PDB entry 1K73 | X-ray diffraction, 3.01 A resolution | chains A and 2 of the 30 polymer chains in the assembly

Chain A:
Molecule: 23S RRNA
Source organism: Haloarcula marismortui
Sequence (2922 nucleotides; each row starts with the number of its first residue):
     2 UUGGCUACUA UGCCAGCUGG UGGAUUGCUC GGCUCAGGCG CUGAUGAAGG ACGUGCCAAG
    62 CUGCGAUAAG CCAUGGGGAG CCGCACGGAG GCGAAGAACC AUGGAUUUCC GAAUGAGAAU
   122 CUCUCUAACA AUUGCUUCGC GCAAUGAGGA ACCCCGAGAA CUGAAACAUC UCAGUAUCGG
   182 GAGGAACAGA AAACGCAAUG UGAUGUCGUU AGUAACCGCG AGUGAACGCG AUACAGCCCA
   242 AACCGAAGCC CUCACGGGCA AUGUGGUGUC AGGGCUACCU CUCAUCAGCC GACCGUCUCG
   302 ACGAAGUCUC UUGGAACAGA GCGUGAUACA GGGUGACAAC CCCGUACUCG AGACCAGUAC
   362 GACGUGCGGU AGUGCCAGAG UAGCGGGGGU UGGAUAUCCC UCGCGAAUAA CGCAGGCAUC
   422 GACUGCGAAG GCUAAACACA ACCUGAGACC GAUAGUGAAC AAGUAGUGUG AACGAACGCU
   482 GCAAAGUACC CUCAGAAGGG AGGCGAAAUA GAGCAUGAAA UCAGUUGGCG AUCGAGCGAC
   542 AGGGCAUACA AGGUCCCUCG ACGAAUGACC GACGCGCGAG CGUCCAGUAA GACUCACGGG
   602 AAGCCGAUGU UCUGUCGUAC GUUUUGAAAA ACGAGCCAGG GAGUGUGUCU GCAUGGCAAG
   662 UCUAACCGGA GUAUCCGGGG AGGCACAGGG AAACCGACAU GGCCGCAGGG CUUUGCCCGA
   722 GGGCCGCCGU CUUCAAGGGC GGGGAGCCAU GUGGACACGA CCCGAAUCCG GACGAUCUAC
   782 GCAUGGACAA GAUGAAGCGU GCCGAAAGGC ACGUGGAAGU CUGUUAGAGU UGGUGUCCUA
   842 CAAUACCCUC UCGUGAUCUA UGUGUAGGGG UGAAAGGCCC AUCGAGUCCG GCAACAGCUG
   902 GUUCCAAUCG AAACAUGUCG AAGCAUGACC UCCGCCGAGG UAGUCUGUGA GGUAGAGCGA
   962 CCGAUUGGUG UGUCCGCCUC CGAGAGGAGU CGGCACACCU GUCAAACUCC AAACUUACAG
  1022 ACGCCGUUUG ACGCGGGGAU UCCGGUGCGC GGGGUAAGCC UGUGUACCAG GAGGGGAACA
  1082 ACCCAGAGAU AGGUUAAGGU CCCCAAGUGU GGAUUAAGUG UAAUCCUCUG AAGGUGGUCU
  1142 CGAGCCCUAG ACAGCCGGGA GGUGAGCUUA GAAGCAGCUA CCCUCUAAGA AAAGCGUAAC
  1202 AGCUUACCGG CCGAGGUUUG AGGCGCCCAA AAUGAUCGGG ACUCAAAUCC ACCACCGAGA
  1262 CCUGUCCGUA CCACUCAUAC UGGUAAUCGA GUAGAUUGGC GCUCUAAUUG GAUGGAAGUA
  1322 GGGGUGAAAA CUCCUAUGGA CCGAUUAGUG ACGAAAAUCC UGGCCAUAGU AGCAGCGAUA
  1382 GUCGGGUGAG AACCCCGACG GCCUAAUGGA UAAGGGUUCC UCAGCACUGC UGAUCAGCUG
  1442 AGGGUUAGCC GGUCCUAAGU CAUACCGCAA CUCGACUAUG ACGAAAUGGG AAACGGGUUA
  1502 AUAUUCCCGU GCCACUAUGC AGUGAAAGUU GACGCCCUGG GGUCGAUCAC GCUGGGCAUU
  1562 CGCCCAGUCG AACCGUCCAA CUCCGUGGAA GCCGUAAUGG CAGGAAGCGG ACGAACGGCG
  1622 GCAUAGGGAA ACGUGAUUCA ACCUGGGGCC CAUGAAAAGA CGAGCAUAGU GUCCGUACCG
  1682 AGAACCGACA CAGGUGUCCA UGGCGGCGAA AGCCAAGGCC UGUCGGGAGC AACCAACGUU
  1742 AGGGAAUUCG GCAAGUUAGU CCCGUACCUU CGGAAGAAGG GAUGCCUGCU CCGGAACGGA
  1802 GCAGGUCGCA GUGACUCGGA AGCUCGGACU GUCUAGUAAC AACAUAGGUG ACCGCAAAUC
  1862 CGCAAGGACU CGUACGGUCA CUGAAUCCUG CCCAGUGCAG GUAUCUGAAC ACCUCGUACA
  1922 AGAGGACGAA GGACCUGUCA ACGGCGGGGG UAACUAUGAC CCUCUUAAGG UAGCGUAGUA
  1982 CCUUGCCGCA UCAGUAGCGG CUUGCAUGAA UGGAUUAACC AGAGCUUCAC UGUCCCAACG
  2042 UUGGGCCCGG UGAACUGUAC AUUCCAGUGC GGAGUCUGGA GACACCCAGG GGGAAGCGAA
  2102 GACCCUAUGG AGCUUUACUG CAGGCUGUCG CUGAGACGUG GUCGCCGAUG UGCAGCAUAG
  2162 GUAGGAGACA CUACACAGGU ACCCGCGCUA GCGGGCCACC GAGUCAACAG UGAAAUACUA
  2222 CCCGUCGGUG ACUGCGACUC UCACUCCGGG AGGAGGACAC CGAUAGCCGG GCAGUUUGAC
  2282 UGGGGCGGUA CGCGCUCGAA AAGAUAUCGA GCGCGCCCUA UGGCUAUCUC AGCCGGGACA
  2342 GAGACCCGGC GAAGAGUGCA AGAGCAAAAG AUAGCUUGAC AGUGUUCUUC CCAACGAGGA
  2402 ACGCUGACGC GAAAGCGUGG UCUAGCGAAC CAAUUAGCCU GCUUGAUGCG GGCAAUUGAU
  2462 GACAGAAAAG CUACCCUAGG GAUAACAGAG UCGUCACUCG CAAGAGCACA UAUCGACCGA
  2522 GUGGCUUGCU ACCUCGAUGU CGGUUCCCUC CAUCCUGCCC GUGCAGAAGC GGGCAAGGGU
  2582 GAGGUUGUUC GCCUAUUAAA GGAGGUCGUG AGCUGGGUUU AGACCGUCGU GAGACAGGUC
  2642 GGCUGCUAUC UACUGGGUGU GUAAUGGUGU CUGACAAGAA CGACCGUAUA GUACGAGAGG
  2702 AACUACGGUU GGUGGCCACU GGUGUACCGG UUGUUCGAGA GAGCACGUGC CGGGUAGCCA
  2762 CGCCACACGG GGUAAGAGCU GAACGCAUCU AAGCUCGAAA CCCACUUGGA AAAGAGACAC
  2822 CGCCGAGGUC CCGCGUACAA GACGCGGUCG AUAGACUCGG GGUGUGCGCG UCGAGGUAAC
  2882 GAGACGUUAA GCCCACGAGC ACUAACAGAC CAAAGCCAUC AU
Disordered / not traced: 2-9, 126-127, 715, 971-998, 1560, 1952-1963, 2137-2236, 2339-2343, 2665-2666, 2915-2923
Sequence notes: conflict C560 (U3155 in 3377779)
Metal / ion sites: Mg2+ site 1 near G28 (its only coordinating residue here); Na+ site 1: C40, G41, C443; Na+ site 2: G56, A59, G61; Na+ site 3 near U108 (its only coordinating residue here); Mg2+ site 2 near U115 (its only coordinating residue here); Na+ site 4: C141, G142; Na+ site 5 near U146 (its only coordinating residue here); Mg2+ site 3: C162, U2276; K+ site 1: C162, U163, U172; Mg2+ site 4: A165, A167, C168; Na+ site 6: A165, A166, A167; Mg2+ site 5: A166, G219; 64 more Na+ sites not listed; 97 more Mg2+ sites not listed; 1 more K+ sites not listed
Residues lining bound ligands: anisomycin (ANM): G2102, G2482, A2486, C2487, A2488, U2535, A2538, U2539, G2540, U2541, U2620

Chain 2:
Protein: Ribosomal protein L37E
Source organism: Haloarcula marismortui
UniProtKB: P32410 (RL37_HALMA); residues 1-56 here = UniProt positions 1-56
Chain sequence (56 residues; each row starts with the number of its first residue):
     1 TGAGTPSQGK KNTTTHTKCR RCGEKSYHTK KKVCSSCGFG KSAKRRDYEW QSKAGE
Metal / ion sites: Cd2+: Cys-19, Cys-22, Cys-34, Cys-37

Chain A / chain 2 interface:
Contacting residue pairs (120; chain A residue first):
  A49(A) / Arg-45(2)  base contact
  G50(A) / Arg-21(2)  hydrogen bond to the base
  G51(A) / Cys-22(2)  sugar contact
  G51(A) / Gly-23(2)  hydrogen bond to the sugar
  C111(A) / Arg-20(2)  hydrogen bond to the sugar
  G112(A) / Arg-20(2)  salt bridge to the phosphate
  G112(A) / Arg-21(2)  phosphate contact
  G112(A) / Phe-39(2)  phosphate contact
  A113(A) / Arg-21(2)  salt bridge to the phosphate
  A113(A) / Phe-39(2)  phosphate contact
  A113(A) / Ala-43(2)  phosphate contact
  A114(A) / Ala-43(2)  phosphate contact
  A119(A) / Arg-20(2)  base contact
  A120(A) / Thr-17(2)  base contact
  A120(A) / Lys-18(2)  hydrogen bond to the sugar
  A120(A) / Arg-20(2)  salt bridge to the phosphate
  A120(A) / Tyr-27(2)  hydrogen bond to the phosphate
  A120(A) / Thr-29(2)  hydrogen bond to the base
  A120(A) / Lys-32(2)  salt bridge to the phosphate
  U121(A) / Lys-18(2)  base contact
  U121(A) / Cys-19(2)  base contact
  U121(A) / Arg-20(2)  hydrogen bond to the base
  U121(A) / Gly-23(2)  base contact
  A148(A) / Ala-43(2)  sugar contact
  A148(A) / Lys-44(2)  salt bridge to the phosphate
  A148(A) / Arg-45(2)  phosphate contact
  G149(A) / Lys-44(2)  phosphate contact
  G149(A) / Arg-45(2)  hydrogen bond to the phosphate
  A177(A) / Ala-54(2)  phosphate contact
  U178(A) / Glu-49(2)  phosphate contact
  U178(A) / Trp-50(2)  phosphate contact
  U178(A) / Ala-54(2)  phosphate contact
  C179(A) / Tyr-48(2)  phosphate contact
  C179(A) / Glu-49(2)  hydrogen bond to the phosphate
  G182(A) / Lys-44(2)  salt bridge to the phosphate
  U470(A) / Thr-15(2)  sugar contact
  U470(A) / His-16(2)  sugar contact
  U470(A) / Lys-25(2)  hydrogen bond to the phosphate
  G471(A) / His-16(2)  hydrogen bond to the sugar
  G471(A) / Lys-25(2)  salt bridge to the phosphate
  G471(A) / Ser-26(2)  hydrogen bond to the phosphate
  G471(A) / Ser-35(2)  hydrogen bond to the sugar
  A472(A) / Ser-26(2)  hydrogen bond to the phosphate
  A472(A) / Ser-35(2)  sugar contact
  A472(A) / Ser-36(2)  phosphate contact
  A472(A) / Arg-46(2)  hydrogen bond to the sugar
  A472(A) / Trp-50(2)  sugar contact
  A473(A) / Arg-46(2)  salt bridge to the phosphate
  A473(A) / Gln-51(2)  hydrogen bond to the phosphate
  G771(A) / Trp-50(2)  base contact
  G772(A) / Tyr-48(2)  sugar contact
  G772(A) / Trp-50(2)  hydrogen bond to the sugar
  A773(A) / Arg-46(2)  hydrogen bond to the sugar
  A773(A) / Tyr-48(2)  phosphate contact
  A773(A) / Trp-50(2)  sugar contact
  C774(A) / Ser-35(2)  phosphate contact
  C774(A) / Arg-46(2)  salt bridge to the phosphate
  G775(A) / His-16(2)  salt bridge to the phosphate
  G775(A) / His-28(2)  salt bridge to the phosphate
  G775(A) / Ser-35(2)  phosphate contact
  A776(A) / His-28(2)  salt bridge to the phosphate
  A776(A) / Lys-31(2)  salt bridge to the phosphate
  U777(A) / Lys-11(2)  sugar contact
  U777(A) / Asn-12(2)  hydrogen bond to the base
  U777(A) / Thr-13(2)  hydrogen bond to the base
  U777(A) / Thr-15(2)  base contact
  C778(A) / Ser-7(2)  sugar contact
  C778(A) / Lys-10(2)  phosphate contact
  C778(A) / Lys-11(2)  sugar contact
  U779(A) / Lys-10(2)  salt bridge to the phosphate
  A843(A) / Thr-5(2)  sugar contact
  U845(A) / Gly-2(2)  sugar contact
  U845(A) / Gly-4(2)  phosphate contact
  U845(A) / Thr-5(2)  hydrogen bond to the phosphate
  U845(A) / Pro-6(2)  phosphate contact
  A846(A) / Pro-6(2)  phosphate contact
  U862(A) / Asn-12(2)  phosphate contact
  G863(A) / Lys-30(2)  salt bridge to the phosphate
  U864(A) / Lys-30(2)  salt bridge to the phosphate
  C881(A) / Lys-11(2)  hydrogen bond to the base
  A882(A) / Ala-3(2)  sugar contact
  A882(A) / Gly-4(2)  sugar contact
  A882(A) / Thr-5(2)  base contact
  C890(A) / Trp-50(2)  hydrogen bond to the sugar
  G891(A) / Trp-50(2)  sugar contact
  G891(A) / Ser-52(2)  sugar contact
  G891(A) / Lys-53(2)  salt bridge to the phosphate
  G891(A) / Ala-54(2)  phosphate contact
  G892(A) / Lys-53(2)  salt bridge to the phosphate
  G892(A) / Ala-54(2)  hydrogen bond to the phosphate
  C893(A) / Lys-53(2)  phosphate contact
  A894(A) / Lys-53(2)  salt bridge to the phosphate
  A1414(A) / Asn-12(2)  hydrogen bond to the sugar
  G1415(A) / Asn-12(2)  sugar contact
  G1415(A) / Thr-14(2)  hydrogen bond to the phosphate
  U1473(A) / Lys-41(2)  hydrogen bond to the base
  U1473(A) / Ser-42(2)  sugar contact
  U1473(A) / Lys-44(2)  base contact
  C1474(A) / Lys-41(2)  phosphate contact
  C1687(A) / Gln-8(2)  hydrogen bond to the sugar
  C1687(A) / Gly-9(2)  hydrogen bond to the base
  C1687(A) / Lys-11(2)  sugar contact
  G1688(A) / Thr-5(2)  sugar contact
  G1688(A) / Gln-8(2)  sugar contact
  G1694(A) / Thr-5(2)  hydrogen bond to the base
  G1694(A) / Pro-6(2)  sugar contact
  G1694(A) / Gly-9(2)  base contact
  G1695(A) / Pro-6(2)  hydrogen bond to the sugar
  G1695(A) / Gly-9(2)  hydrogen bond to the base
  G1695(A) / Lys-10(2)  sugar contact
  U1696(A) / Gly-9(2)  sugar contact
  U1696(A) / Lys-10(2)  sugar contact
  A1836(A) / Thr-1(2)  hydrogen bond to the sugar
  A1836(A) / Gly-2(2)  sugar contact
  A1836(A) / Ala-3(2)  hydrogen bond to the sugar
  A1836(A) / Ser-7(2)  base contact
  G1837(A) / Thr-1(2)  hydrogen bond to the phosphate
  G1837(A) / Gly-2(2)  base contact
  G1837(A) / Ala-3(2)  hydrogen bond to the base
  G1837(A) / Gly-4(2)  hydrogen bond to the base
Interface residues without a listed pair, chain A (59 interface residues in all): A52, G181, A844, U883, A1413, A1463
Interface residues without a listed pair, chain 2 (48 interface residues in all): Gly-40

Summary:
Chain A and chain 2 form an interface of 59 and 48 residues respectively; the contacts include 37 hydrogen
bonds and 19 salt bridges. Among the polar pairs are G50(A)/Arg-21(2), A120(A)/Thr-29(2) and
U121(A)/Arg-20(2). Chain A binds anisomycin.
Here chain A is 23S RRNA and chain 2 is Ribosomal protein L37E, both from Haloarcula marismortui. Entry 1K73
(Co-crystal Structure of Anisomycin Bound to the 50S Ribosomal Subunit) was determined by X-ray diffraction
(same publication as 1KC8, 1N8R and 1NJI).
